Entry 1J2B (X-ray diffraction, 3.30 A resolution); this record covers chains C and A of the 4 polymer chains in the assembly.

# Chain C
Molecule: tRNA(Val)
Sequence (77 nucleotides; numbered 901 to 977; the number before each row is that of its first residue):
   901 GGGCCCGUGG UCUAGUUGGU CAUGACGCCG CCCUUACGAG GCGGAGGUCC GGGGUUCAAG
   961 UCCCCGCGGG CCCACCA

# Chain A
Protein: Archaeosine tRNA-guanine transglycosylase
Organism: Pyrococcus horikoshii
Notes: EC 2.4.2.29
UniProtKB: O58843 (O58843_PYRHO); residues 1-582 here = UniProt positions 1-582
Amino-acid sequence (582 residues; each row starts with the number of its first residue):
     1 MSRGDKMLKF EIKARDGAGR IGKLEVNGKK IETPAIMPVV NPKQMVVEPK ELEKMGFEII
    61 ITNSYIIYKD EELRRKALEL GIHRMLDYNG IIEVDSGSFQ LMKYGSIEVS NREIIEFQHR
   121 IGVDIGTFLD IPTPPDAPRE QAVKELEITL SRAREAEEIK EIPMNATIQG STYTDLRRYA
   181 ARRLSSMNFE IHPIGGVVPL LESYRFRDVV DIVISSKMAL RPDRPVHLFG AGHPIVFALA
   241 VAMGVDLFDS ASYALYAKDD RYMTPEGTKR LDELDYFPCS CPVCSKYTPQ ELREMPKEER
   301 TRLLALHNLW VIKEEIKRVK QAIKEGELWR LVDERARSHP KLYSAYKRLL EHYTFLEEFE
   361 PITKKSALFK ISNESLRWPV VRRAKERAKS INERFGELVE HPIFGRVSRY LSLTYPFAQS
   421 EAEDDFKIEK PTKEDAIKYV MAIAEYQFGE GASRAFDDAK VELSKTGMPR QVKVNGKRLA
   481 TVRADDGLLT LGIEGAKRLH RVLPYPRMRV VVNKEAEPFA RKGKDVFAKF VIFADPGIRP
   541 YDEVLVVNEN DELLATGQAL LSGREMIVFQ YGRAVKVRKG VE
Not modelled in the structure: 1-6
Ion coordination: Zn2+: Cys-279, Cys-281, Cys-284, His-307; Mg2+: Ala-528, Met-566, Phe-569
Curated features (UniProtKB/Swiss-Prot):
  - active site: Asp-95 (Nucleophile)
  - binding site (substrate): Asp-130, Gly-196
  - binding site (Zn(2+)): Cys-279, Cys-281, Cys-284
  - mutagenesis: Asp-95 (D95A: Abolishes the transferase activity), Ser-96 (S96A: Weak decrease in transferase activity)
What the authors report for this chain:
  - binding site for tRNA(Val) (chain C): Ala-418, Glu-421, Lys-465, Thr-466, Gln-471, Arg-478, Thr-481, Arg-483, Thr-490, Phe-519, Lys-524, Phe-527, Arg-573, Lys-576, Arg-578

# Chain C / chain A interface
Contacting residue pairs (67; chain C residue first):
  G907(C) / Lys-465(A)  hydrogen bond to the phosphate
  U908(C) / Ser-464(A)  phosphate contact
  U908(C) / Lys-465(A)  salt bridge to the phosphate
  U908(C) / Ala-484(A)  base contact
  G909(C) / Ala-418(A)  hydrogen bond to the base
  G909(C) / Gln-419(A)  hydrogen bond to the sugar
  G909(C) / Ile-428(A)  base contact
  G909(C) / Ser-464(A)  phosphate contact
  G909(C) / Thr-466(A)  hydrogen bond to the phosphate
  G909(C) / Met-468(A)  sugar contact
  G909(C) / Arg-470(A)  salt bridge to the phosphate
  G909(C) / Ala-484(A)  sugar contact
  G909(C) / Asp-485(A)  hydrogen bond to the sugar
  G910(C) / Ala-367(A)  sugar contact
  G910(C) / Ala-418(A)  sugar contact
  G910(C) / Gln-419(A)  sugar contact
  G910(C) / Ser-420(A)  sugar contact
  G910(C) / Glu-421(A)  hydrogen bond to the base
  G910(C) / Asp-425(A)  base contact
  G910(C) / Asp-485(A)  phosphate contact
  U911(C) / Ala-367(A)  phosphate contact
  U911(C) / Phe-369(A)  sugar contact
  U911(C) / Glu-421(A)  hydrogen bond to the sugar
  C926(C) / Lys-430(A)  hydrogen bond to the phosphate
  C926(C) / Lys-465(A)  sugar contact
  C926(C) / Thr-466(A)  hydrogen bond to the sugar
  G927(C) / Lys-430(A)  salt bridge to the phosphate
  C937(C) / Glu-400(A)  hydrogen bond to the sugar
  C937(C) / Asp-424(A)  base contact
  G938(C) / Asp-424(A)  sugar contact
  G938(C) / Asp-425(A)  hydrogen bond to the sugar
  G938(C) / Lys-427(A)  salt bridge to the phosphate
  A939(C) / Asp-425(A)  sugar contact
  A939(C) / Lys-427(A)  salt bridge to the phosphate
  C949(C) / Lys-465(A)  sugar contact
  C950(C) / Glu-462(A)  sugar contact
  C950(C) / Leu-463(A)  sugar contact
  C950(C) / Lys-465(A)  phosphate contact
  C950(C) / Gln-471(A)  base contact
  C967(C) / Gln-471(A)  hydrogen bond to the sugar
  C967(C) / Lys-473(A)  hydrogen bond to the sugar
  C967(C) / Lys-477(A)  phosphate contact
  G968(C) / Gln-471(A)  hydrogen bond to the sugar
  G968(C) / Arg-478(A)  salt bridge to the phosphate
  G968(C) / Thr-481(A)  hydrogen bond to the phosphate
  G969(C) / Arg-478(A)  salt bridge to the phosphate
  G969(C) / Thr-481(A)  sugar contact
  G969(C) / Thr-490(A)  hydrogen bond to the phosphate
  G970(C) / Arg-483(A)  salt bridge to the phosphate
  G970(C) / Arg-578(A)  salt bridge to the phosphate
  C971(C) / Lys-576(A)  salt bridge to the phosphate
  A974(C) / Asp-525(A)  base contact
  A974(C) / Arg-573(A)  base contact
  C975(C) / Lys-524(A)  base contact
  C975(C) / Asp-525(A)  hydrogen bond to the base
  C975(C) / Phe-527(A)  base contact
  C976(C) / Glu-11(A)  base contact
  C976(C) / Phe-527(A)  base contact
  C976(C) / Lys-529(A)  hydrogen bond to the sugar
  C976(C) / Gln-570(A)  base contact
  C976(C) / Gly-572(A)  base contact
  A977(C) / Glu-515(A)  phosphate contact
  A977(C) / Phe-519(A)  stacking on the base
  A977(C) / Asp-525(A)  hydrogen bond to the base
  A977(C) / Phe-527(A)  base contact
  A977(C) / Lys-529(A)  salt bridge to the phosphate
  A977(C) / Phe-530(A)  base contact
Also at the interface, not in a pair above, chain C (24 interface residues in all): C912, A925, C972
Also at the interface, not in a pair above, chain A (47 interface residues in all): Lys-324, Ser-366, Glu-423, Phe-426, Gly-467, Tyr-571

# Overview
24 residues of chain C face 47 of chain A across their interface, with 19 hydrogen bonds, 11 salt bridges and
1 aromatic stacking contact. Among the polar pairs are G909(C)/Ala-418(A), G910(C)/Glu-421(A) and
C975(C)/Asp-525(A). From the paper: a binding site for tRNA(Val) (chain C) at Ala-418(A), Glu-421(A) and
Lys-465(A) among others.
Chain C is tRNA(Val) and chain A is Archaeosine tRNA-guanine transglycosylase (Pyrococcus horikoshii); the
structure, Crystal Structure Of Archaeosine tRNA-Guanine Transglycosylase Complexed With lambda-form
tRNA(Val), was determined by X-ray diffraction.
